Entry 6KLS (electron microscopy, 3.30 A resolution); this record covers chains C and F of the 6 polymer chains in the assembly.

== Chain C (and F) ==
Name: Cytochrome c
Organism: Aquifex aeolicus (strain VF5)
Notes: chain F of this document is another copy of the same molecule, construct and numbering; everything in this record applies to it too
UniProtKB: O66458 (O66458_AQUAE); residue numbers follow UniProt; this construct covers 1-240
Chain sequence (240 residues; row label = number of the first residue in the row):
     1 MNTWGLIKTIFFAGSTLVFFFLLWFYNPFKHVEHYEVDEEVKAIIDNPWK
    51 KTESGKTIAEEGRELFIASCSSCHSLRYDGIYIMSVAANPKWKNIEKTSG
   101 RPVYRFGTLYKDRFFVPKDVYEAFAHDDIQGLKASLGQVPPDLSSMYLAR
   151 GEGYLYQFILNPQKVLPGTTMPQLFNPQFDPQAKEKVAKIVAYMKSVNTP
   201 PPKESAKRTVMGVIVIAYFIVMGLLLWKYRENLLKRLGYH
Disordered / not traced: 1-2, 239-240
Ion coordination: heme c Fe near H74 (its only coordinating residue here)
Ligand contacts:
  - DLX (2-[(2E,6E,10Z,14Z,18Z,23R)-3,7,11,15,19,23,27-heptamethyloctacosa-2,6,10,14,18-pentaenyl]naphthalene-1,4-dione): E204, K207, R208, M211, V215, Y218, F219
  - heme c (HEC): F66, S69, C70, C73, H74, L136, Q138, P140, L143, M146, R150, Y154, L155, F158, I159, L166, T169, T170, M171, P172, L174, I190, M194
Reported in the primary citation:
  - binding site for heme c: C70, C73, L136, F158, I159, M171
  - heme c coordination: H74
  - binding site for DLX: E204, K207, M211
  - binding site for phosphatidylglycerol: L17, F19, F20

== How chain C and chain F interact ==
Pairs across the interface (11; chain C residue first):
  K91(C) - D127(F)
  N94(C) - D127(F)
  D119(C) - D119(F)
  D119(C) - V120(F)
  V120(C) - D119(F)
  V120(C) - A123(F)  hydrophobic
  A123(C) - V120(F)  hydrophobic
  A123(C) - F124(F)
  F124(C) - A123(F)
  D127(C) - K91(F)
  D127(C) - N94(F)
Also at the interface, not in a pair above, chain C (9 interface residues in all): W92, D128
Also at the interface, not in a pair above, chain F (9 interface residues in all): W92, D128

== Summary ==
The chain C/chain F interface involves 9 residues from each chain. Chain C binds compound DLX and heme c. The
paper reports a binding site for heme c at C70(C), C73(C) and L136(C) among others; a binding site for DLX at
E204(C), K207(C) and M211(C).
Chain C and chain F are both Cytochrome c (Aquifex aeolicus (strain VF5)); the structure, Hyperthermophilic
respiratory Complex III, was determined by electron microscopy, deposited together with 6KLV.
